Entry 3OD5 (X-ray diffraction, 1.60 A resolution); this record covers chains A and C.

[Chain A]
Name: Caspase-6
From: Homo sapiens
Notes: EC 3.4.22.59
UniProt: P55212 (CASP6_HUMAN); residues 24-293 here = UniProt positions 24-293
Sequence (278 residues; numbered 24 to 301; the number before each row is that of its first residue):
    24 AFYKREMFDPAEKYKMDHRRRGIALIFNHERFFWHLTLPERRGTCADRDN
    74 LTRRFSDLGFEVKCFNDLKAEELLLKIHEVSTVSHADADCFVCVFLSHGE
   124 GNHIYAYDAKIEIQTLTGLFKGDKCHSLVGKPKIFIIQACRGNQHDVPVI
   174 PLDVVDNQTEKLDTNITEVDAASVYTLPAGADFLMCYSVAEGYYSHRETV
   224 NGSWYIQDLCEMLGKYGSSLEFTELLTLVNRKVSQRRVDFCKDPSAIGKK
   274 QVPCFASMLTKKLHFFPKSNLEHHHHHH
Unresolved in the structure: 24-30, 176-196, 292-301
Sequence notes: expression tag (294-301)
What the authors report for this chain:
  - catalytic residues: Cys163
  - binding site for peptide aldehyde inhibitor AC-VEID-CHO (chain C): Arg64, Gln161, Cys163, His168, Tyr217, His219, Arg220, Glu221, Trp227, Val261
  - specificity-determining residues: Glu221 (proposed by the authors, not directly observed)
  - post-translational modification sites: Asp193

[Chain C]
Name: peptide aldehyde inhibitor AC-VEID-CHO
Sequence (5 residues; row label = number of the first residue in the row):
   300 XVEID
Modified / non-standard residues: ACE (acetyl group) at position 300; Asp304 (aspartic aldehyde; ASA)

[Chain A / chain C interface]
Pairs across the interface (24):
  Arg64(A) - Asp304(C)
  Ser120(A) - Asp304(C)
  His121(A) - Ile303(C)
  His121(A) - Asp304(C)  hydrogen bond (side chain-backbone)
  Gly122(A) - Asp304(C)
  Gln161(A) - Asp304(C)
  Cys163(A) - Ile303(C)  hydrophobic
  Cys163(A) - Asp304(C)  covalent bond
  His168(A) - Ile303(C)
  Tyr217(A) - Ile303(C)  hydrophobic
  Ser218(A) - Glu302(C)
  Ser218(A) - Ile303(C)
  Ser218(A) - Asp304(C)  hydrogen bond (backbone-backbone)
  His219(A) - Val301(C)
  His219(A) - Glu302(C)
  His219(A) - Ile303(C)
  Arg220(A) - ACE_300(C)
  Arg220(A) - Val301(C)
  Arg220(A) - Glu302(C)  salt bridge
  Arg220(A) - Ile303(C)
  Arg220(A) - Asp304(C)
  Glu221(A) - ACE_300(C)
  Thr222(A) - ACE_300(C)  hydrogen bond (backbone-backbone)
  Thr222(A) - Glu302(C)
Also at the interface, not in a pair above, chain A (19 interface residues in all): Glu63, Arg65, Ala162, Trp227, Val261, Phe263

[In short]
19 residues of chain A and 5 residues of chain C are in contact, with 1 covalent bond, 3 hydrogen bonds and 1
salt bridge. Polar contacts include Arg220(A)-Glu302(C), His121(A)-Asp304(C) and Ser218(A)-Asp304(C). From the
paper: the catalytic residue Cys163(A); a binding site for peptide aldehyde inhibitor AC-VEID-CHO (chain C) at
Arg64(A), Gln161(A) and Cys163(A) among others.
Chain A is Caspase-6 (Homo sapiens) and chain C is peptide aldehyde inhibitor AC-VEID-CHO; the structure,
Crystal structure of active caspase-6 bound with Ac-VEID-CHO, was determined by X-ray diffraction, deposited
together with 3NR2.
